3AI4 - chain A; structure by X-ray diffraction, 1.60 A resolution.

[Chain A]
Molecule: yeast enhanced green fluorescent protein, DNA polymerase iota
From: Aequorea victoria
Notes: fragment: recidues 1-230 for yeast enhanced green fluorescent protein, UBIQUITIN BINDING MOTIF FUSION PROTEIN for DNA polymerase iota
UniProt: Q6R3M4 (POLI_MOUSE); residues 233-282 here correspond to UniProt positions 668-717 (UniProt number = residue number + 435)
Amino-acid sequence (283 residues; numbered -2 to 282; 2 numbers in that range are skipped by the numbering (no residue carries them; nothing is unmodelled there); the number before each row is that of its first residue; numbers below 1 keep their minus sign (Gly-2 is residue -2)):
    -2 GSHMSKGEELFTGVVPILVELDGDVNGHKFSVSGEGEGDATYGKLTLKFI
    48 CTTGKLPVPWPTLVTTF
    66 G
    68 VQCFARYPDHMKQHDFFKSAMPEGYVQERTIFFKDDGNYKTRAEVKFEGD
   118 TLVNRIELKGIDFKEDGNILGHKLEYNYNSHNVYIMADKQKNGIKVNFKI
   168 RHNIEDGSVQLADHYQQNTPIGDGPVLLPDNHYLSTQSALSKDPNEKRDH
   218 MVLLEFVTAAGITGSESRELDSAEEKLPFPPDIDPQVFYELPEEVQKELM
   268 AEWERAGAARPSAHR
Not modelled in the structure: -2 to 0, 231-242, 272-282
Sequence notes: linker (231-232)
Modified residues: Gly66 ({(4Z)-2-(aminomethyl)-4-[(4-hydroxyphenyl)methylidene]-5-oxo-4,5-dihydro-1H-imidazol-1-yl}acetic acid; CR2)
Covalent attachments: covalent link Phe64-Gly66; covalent link Gly66-Val68

[Summary]
Chain A is yeast enhanced green fluorescent protein, DNA polymerase iota (Aequorea victoria); the structure,
Crystal structure of yeast enhanced green fluorescent protein - mouse polymerase iota ubiquitin binding motif
fusion ..., was determined by X-ray diffraction.
